Entry 6GNJ (X-ray diffraction, 3.24 A resolution); this record covers chains A and C of the 3 polymer chains in the assembly.

# Chain A
Name: 14-3-3 protein beta/alpha
Source organism: Homo sapiens
Reference sequence: P31946 (1433B_HUMAN); residues 1-234 here = UniProt positions 1-234
Amino-acid sequence (243 residues; row label = number of the first residue in the row):
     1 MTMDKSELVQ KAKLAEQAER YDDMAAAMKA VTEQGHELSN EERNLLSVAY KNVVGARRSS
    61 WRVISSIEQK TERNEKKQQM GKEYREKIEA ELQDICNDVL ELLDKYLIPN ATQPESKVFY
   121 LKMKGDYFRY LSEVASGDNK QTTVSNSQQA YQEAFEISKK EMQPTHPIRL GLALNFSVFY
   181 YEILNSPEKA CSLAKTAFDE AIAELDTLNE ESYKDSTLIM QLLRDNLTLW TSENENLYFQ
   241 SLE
Unresolved in the structure: 1-2, 234-243
Construct notes: expression tag (235-243)
UniProt features mapped onto this chain:
  - site (Interaction with phosphoserine on interacting protein): R58, R129
  - modified residue: M1 (N-acetylmethionine), T2 (N-acetylthreonine), K5 (N6-acetyllysine), K51 (N6-acetyllysine), S60 (Phosphoserine), K70 (N6-acetyllysine), Y84 (3'-nitrotyrosine), Y106 (3'-nitrotyrosine), K117 (N6-acetyllysine), S186 (Phosphoserine), S232 (Phosphoserine)
  - cross-link: K51 (Glycyl lysine isopeptide (Lys-Gly) (interchain with G-Cter in SUMO2))
  - natural variant: V99 (V99I: Found in a renal cell carcinoma sample)

# Chain C
Name: Exoenzyme S
Source organism: Pseudomonas aeruginosa
Reference sequence: Q93SQ1 (Q93SQ1_PSEAI); residues 233-453 here = UniProt positions 233-453
Amino-acid sequence (244 residues; numbered 210 to 453; the number before each row is that of its first residue):
   210 MGSSHHHHHH SQDPNSENLY FQGADKALAD GLVKRFGADA EKYLGRQPGG IHSDAEVMAL
   270 GLYTGIHYAD LNRALRQGQE LDAGQKLIDQ GMSAAFEKSG QAEQVVKTFR GTRGGDAFNA
   330 VEEGKVGHDD GYLSTSLNPG VARSFGQGTI STVFGRSGID VSGISNYKNA KAILYNKETD
   390 MRVLLSASDE QGVTRRVLEE AALGELSGHS QGLLDALDLA SKPEPSGEVQ EQDVRLRMRG
   450 LDLA
Unresolved in the structure: 210-231, 433-444
Construct notes: initiating methionine (210); expression tag (211-232); engineered mutation A379 (Glu in Q93SQ1), A381 (Glu in Q93SQ1)
Small-molecule neighbours: F4W (3-(12-oxidanylidene-7-thia-9,11-diazatricyclo[6.4.0.02,6]dodeca-1(8),2(6),9-trien-10-yl)propanoic acid): Y277, N281, R285, F318, R319, G320, S343, T344, S345, A351, F354, A379, A381
Reported in the primary citation:
  - mutagenesis - E379A/E381A: abolished catalytic activity

# How chain A and chain C interact
Pairs across the interface (76; chain A residue first):
  R43(A) with L422(C)
  N44(A) with Q420(C), hydrogen bond (side chain-backbone); G421(C); L422(C); A425(C)
  S47(A) with A425(C), hydrogen bond (side chain-backbone)
  V48(A) with D424(C); A425(C)
  K51(A) with D424(C), salt bridge; D427(C)
  F119(A) with A425(C); L426(C), hydrophobic
  K122(A) with L426(C), hydrogen bond (side chain-backbone)
  D126(A) with D427(C)
  Y130(A) with D427(C), hydrogen bond
  P167(A) with L422(C), hydrophobic; L426(C)
  I168(A) with L426(C), hydrophobic
  G171(A) with L428(C)
  L174(A) with L428(C), hydrophobic
  N175(A) with L426(C); D427(C); L428(C); A429(C), hydrogen bond (side chain-backbone)
  V178(A) with A429(C)
  K195(A) with E399(C), salt bridge
  F198(A) with A396(C), hydrophobic
  D199(A) with E399(C)
  I202(A) with S397(C); D398(C); R404(C), hydrogen bond (backbone-side chain)
  A203(A) with R404(C)
  L205(A) with T361(C); R404(C); R405(C); V406(C), hydrophobic
  D206(A) with K316(C), hydrogen bond (backbone-side chain); F318(C); P348(C); R352(C), salt bridge
  L208(A) with K316(C), hydrogen bond (backbone-side chain); F363(C), hydrophobic; V406(C), hydrophobic
  E210(A) with K316(C), salt bridge; F363(C)
  E211(A) with G417(C); H418(C); S419(C), hydrogen bond
  S212(A) with G417(C)
  Y213(A) with F363(C), hydrophobic; L393(C), hydrophobic; E408(C), hydrogen bond; S416(C), hydrogen bond; G417(C), hydrogen bond (backbone-backbone)
  K214(A) with L393(C); E408(C), salt bridge; G413(C), hydrogen bond (side chain-backbone); E414(C), hydrogen bond (side chain-backbone); S416(C); G417(C), hydrogen bond (backbone-backbone); H418(C)
  D215(A) with G417(C), hydrogen bond (backbone-backbone); H418(C); S419(C), hydrogen bond (side chain-backbone); L423(C)
  T217(A) with L394(C); V406(C)
  L218(A) with L423(C), hydrophobic
  I219(A) with L423(C), hydrophobic; L426(C), hydrophobic
  M220(A) with L394(C), hydrophobic
  Q221(A) with E332(C); L393(C), hydrogen bond (side chain-backbone)
  L222(A) with S430(C)
  R224(A) with E332(C), salt bridge; S395(C)
Other interface residues (no listed pair), chain A (41 interface residues in all): E41, Y127, R129, T207, N209
Other interface residues (no listed pair), chain C (38 interface residues in all): V314, R391, L412

# In short
Chain A and chain C form an interface of 41 and 38 residues respectively, with 18 hydrogen bonds and 6 salt
bridges. Polar contacts include K51(A)-D424(C), K195(A)-E399(C) and D206(A)-R352(C). Chain C binds compound
F4W. The paper reports that E379A/E381A of chain C abolish catalytic activity.
Here chain A is 14-3-3 protein beta/alpha (Homo sapiens) and chain C is Exoenzyme S (Pseudomonas aeruginosa).
Entry 6GNJ (Exoenzyme S from Pseudomonas aeruginosa in complex with human 14-3-3 protein beta, trimeric
crystal form in ...) was determined by X-ray diffraction, deposited together with 6GN0, 6GN8, 6GNK and 6GNN.
